PDB entry 3LKY | X-ray diffraction, 1.11 A resolution | chain A

== Chain A ==
Protein: Griffithsin
Notes: engineered mutation(s): insertion of Gly-Ser after S16
UniProt: P84801 (GRFIN_GRISQ); residue numbers follow UniProt; this construct covers 1-121
Amino-acid sequence (123 residues; row label = number of the first residue in the row; a row labelled like 16A-16B holds insertion residues (16A, then the next letters in order)):
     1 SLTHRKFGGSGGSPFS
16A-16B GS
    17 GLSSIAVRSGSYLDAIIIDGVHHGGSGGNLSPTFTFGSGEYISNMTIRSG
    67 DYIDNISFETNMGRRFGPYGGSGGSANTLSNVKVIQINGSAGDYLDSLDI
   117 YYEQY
Sequence notes: insertion (16A-16B)
Reported in the primary citation:
  - binding site for glycerol: Asp-112
  - interface residues: Asp-30, Tyr-121
  - mutagenesis - L2S (Tm of 63.48 degC): decreased stability

== Overview ==
The paper reports a binding site for glycerol at Asp-112; L2S reduces stability.
Chain A is Griffithsin; the structure, Monomeric Griffithsin with a Single Gly-Ser Insertion, was determined
by X-ray diffraction, deposited together with 3LL0, 3LL1 and 3LL2.
